Entry 9OD7 (X-ray diffraction, 1.90 A resolution); this record covers chain A.

[Chain A]
Name: Interleukin-18
Source organism: Homo sapiens
Reference sequence: Q14116 (IL18_HUMAN); residues 37-193 here = UniProt positions 37-193
Amino-acid sequence (166 residues; row label = number of the first residue in the row):
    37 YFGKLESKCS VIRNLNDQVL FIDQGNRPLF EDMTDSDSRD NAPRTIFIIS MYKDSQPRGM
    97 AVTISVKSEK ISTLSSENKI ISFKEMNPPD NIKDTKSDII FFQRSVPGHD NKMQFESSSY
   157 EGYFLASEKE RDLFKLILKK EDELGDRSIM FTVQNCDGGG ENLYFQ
Disordered / not traced: 195-202
Differences from the reference sequence: conflict Cys-45 (Leu in Q14116), Ser-74 (Cys in Q14116), Ser-104 (Cys in Q14116), Ser-112 (Cys in Q14116), Ser-163 (Cys in Q14116), Cys-192 (Glu in Q14116); expression tag (194-202)
Curated features (UniProtKB/Swiss-Prot):
  - site: Asp-71, Ser-72 (Cleavage)
  - mutagenesis: Tyr-37 to Phe-38 (Does not strongly affect cleavage by CASP4), Phe-38 (F38D: Abolished ability to bind the IL18R1 receptor without affecting its processing by CASP4), Lys-40 (K40A: Reduces binding to IL18R1 and the ability to induce IFNG production), Leu-41 (L41A: Impairs binding to IL18R1 and the ability to induce IFNG production), Lys-44 (K44A: Reduces binding to IL18R1 and the ability to induce IFNG production), Val-47 to Ile-48 (Decreased binding to CASP4), Arg-49 (R49A: Reduces binding to IL18R1 and the ability to induce IFNG production), Asp-53 (D53A: Reduces binding to IL18R1 and the ability to induce IFNG production), Met-69 (M69A: Impairs binding to IL18R1 and the ability to induce IFNG production), Thr-70 to Asn-77 (Abolished ability to bind the IL18R1 receptor without affecting its processing by CASP4), Asp-71 (D71A: Impairs binding to IL18R1 and the ability to induce IFNG production. Abolished cleavage by CASP3), Arg-94 (R94A: Impairs binding to IL18R1 and the ability to induce IFNG production), 12 further mutagenesis entries in UniProt
Disulfide bonds: Cys-45/Cys-192

[Summary]
Curated annotation (UniProt) lists 30 mutagenesis sites.
Chain A is Interleukin-18 (Homo sapiens); the structure, Structure of disulfide-stabilized IL-18 variant, was
determined by X-ray diffraction (same publication as 9OD9).
